PDB entry 6ZQV | electron microscopy, 2.60 A resolution | chains C and E of the 6 polymer chains in the assembly

[Chain C (and E)]
Molecule: Genome polyprotein
Source organism: Spondweni virus
Notes: chain E of this document is another copy of the same molecule, construct and numbering; everything in this record applies to it too
Reference sequence: C8XPB6 (C8XPB6_9FLAV); residues 1-505 here correspond to UniProt positions 290-794 (UniProt number = residue number + 289)
Amino-acid sequence (505 residues; each row starts with the number of its first residue):
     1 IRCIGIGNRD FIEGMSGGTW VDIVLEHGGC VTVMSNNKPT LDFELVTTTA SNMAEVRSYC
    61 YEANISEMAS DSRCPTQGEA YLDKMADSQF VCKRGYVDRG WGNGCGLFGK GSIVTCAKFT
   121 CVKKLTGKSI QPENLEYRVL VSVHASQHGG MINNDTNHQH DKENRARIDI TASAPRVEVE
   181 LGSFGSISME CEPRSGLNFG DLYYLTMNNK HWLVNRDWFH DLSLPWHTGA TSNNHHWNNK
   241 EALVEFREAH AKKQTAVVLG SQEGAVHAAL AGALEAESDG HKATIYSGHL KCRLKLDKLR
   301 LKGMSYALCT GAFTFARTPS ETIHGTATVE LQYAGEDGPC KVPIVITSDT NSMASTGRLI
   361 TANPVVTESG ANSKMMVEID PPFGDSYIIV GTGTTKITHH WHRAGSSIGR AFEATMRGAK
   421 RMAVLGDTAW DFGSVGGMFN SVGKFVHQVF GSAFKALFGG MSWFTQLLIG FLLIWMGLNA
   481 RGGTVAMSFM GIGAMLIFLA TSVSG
Disordered / not traced: 505
Construct notes: conflict Asn37 (Asp326 in C8XPB6), Ile187 (Phe476 in C8XPB6)
Disulfide bonds: Cys3-Cys30, Cys60-Cys121, Cys92-Cys116, Cys191-Cys292, Cys309-Cys340
Covalently attached groups: N-acetylglucosamine (NAG) linked to Asn154
Reported in the primary citation:
  - post-translational modification sites: Asn154
  - binding site for 1,2-Distearoyl-sn-glycerophosphoethanolamine: His447, Gly451, Phe454, Leu499

[Interface between chain C and chain E]
Pairs across the interface (57):
  Ile4(C) - Phe108(E)  hydrophobic
  Gly5(C) - Asp98(E)
  Gly7(C) - Asp98(E)  hydrogen bond (backbone-side chain)
  Gly28(C) - His250(E)
  Asp98(C) - Gly5(E)
  Asp98(C) - Ile6(E)
  Asp98(C) - Gly7(E)  hydrogen bond (side chain-backbone)
  Trp101(C) - Arg317(E)
  Trp101(C) - Thr318(E)
  Trp101(C) - Ser320(E)  hydrogen bond
  Trp101(C) - Thr328(E)
  Trp101(C) - Met376(E)  hydrophobic
  Gly102(C) - Asn153(E)
  Asn103(C) - Asn153(E)
  Gly106(C) - Ser320(E)  hydrogen bond (backbone-side chain)
  Phe108(C) - Ile4(E)  hydrophobic
  Phe108(C) - Gly5(E)
  Phe108(C) - Ser320(E)
  Phe108(C) - Glu321(E)
  Phe108(C) - Thr322(E)
  Phe108(C) - Thr328(E)
  Gly109(C) - Ile323(E)
  Asn153(C) - Gly102(E)
  Asn153(C) - Asn103(E)
  Lys210(C) - Val257(E)
  Arg247(C) - Glu275(E)  salt bridge
  His250(C) - Gly28(E)
  His250(C) - Tyr286(E)  hydrogen bond (side chain-backbone)
  Lys252(C) - Ile6(E)
  Lys252(C) - Glu44(E)  salt bridge
  Val257(C) - Lys210(E)
  Leu259(C) - His267(E)
  Gly260(C) - Gly264(E)
  Gly260(C) - His267(E)  hydrogen bond (backbone-side chain)
  Ser261(C) - Ser261(E)
  Ser261(C) - Gly264(E)  hydrogen bond (backbone-backbone)
  Gln262(C) - Gly264(E)
  Glu263(C) - Gly260(E)
  Gly264(C) - Gly260(E)
  Gly264(C) - Ser261(E)  hydrogen bond (backbone-backbone)
  Gly264(C) - Gln262(E)
  His267(C) - Leu259(E)
  His267(C) - Gly260(E)  hydrogen bond (side chain-backbone)
  Glu275(C) - Arg247(E)  salt bridge
  Tyr286(C) - His250(E)  hydrogen bond (backbone-side chain)
  Arg317(C) - Trp101(E)
  Thr318(C) - Trp101(E)
  Ser320(C) - Trp101(E)  hydrogen bond
  Ser320(C) - Gly106(E)  hydrogen bond (side chain-backbone)
  Ser320(C) - Phe108(E)
  Glu321(C) - Phe108(E)
  Thr322(C) - Phe108(E)
  Ile323(C) - Phe108(E)
  Ile323(C) - Gly109(E)
  Thr328(C) - Trp101(E)
  Thr328(C) - Phe108(E)
  Met376(C) - Trp101(E)  hydrophobic
Also at the interface, not in a pair above, chain C (42 interface residues in all): Ile6, His27, Gly149, Ile152, Val258, Ala265, Val329, Glu330
Also at the interface, not in a pair above, chain E (42 interface residues in all): His27, Gly149, Ile152, Val258, Glu263, Ala265, Val329, Glu330

[Summary]
The chain C/chain E interface involves 42 residues from each chain, with 12 hydrogen bonds and 3 salt bridges.
Polar pairs include Arg247(C)-Glu275(E), Lys252(C)-Glu44(E) and Gly7(C)-Asp98(E). The paper reports a binding
site for 1,2-Distearoyl-sn-glycerophosphoethanolamine at His447(C), Gly451(C) and Phe454(C) among others; a
modification site at Asn154(C).
Both chains are Genome polyprotein (Spondweni virus). Entry 6ZQV (Cryo-EM structure of mature Spondweni virus)
was determined by electron microscopy together with 6ZQI, 6ZQJ, 6ZQU and 6ZQW from the same study.
